9JVP - chains C and D of the 21 polymer chains in the assembly; structure by electron microscopy, 2.15 A resolution.

== Chain C (and D) ==
Molecule: ATP-dependent Clp protease ATP-binding subunit ClpC1
Organism: Mycobacterium tuberculosis H37Rv
Notes: chain D of this document is another copy of the same molecule, construct and numbering; everything in this record applies to it too
UniProt: P9WPC9 (CLPC1_MYCTU); residues 168-824 here = UniProt positions 168-824
Chain sequence (657 residues; row label = number of the first residue in the row):
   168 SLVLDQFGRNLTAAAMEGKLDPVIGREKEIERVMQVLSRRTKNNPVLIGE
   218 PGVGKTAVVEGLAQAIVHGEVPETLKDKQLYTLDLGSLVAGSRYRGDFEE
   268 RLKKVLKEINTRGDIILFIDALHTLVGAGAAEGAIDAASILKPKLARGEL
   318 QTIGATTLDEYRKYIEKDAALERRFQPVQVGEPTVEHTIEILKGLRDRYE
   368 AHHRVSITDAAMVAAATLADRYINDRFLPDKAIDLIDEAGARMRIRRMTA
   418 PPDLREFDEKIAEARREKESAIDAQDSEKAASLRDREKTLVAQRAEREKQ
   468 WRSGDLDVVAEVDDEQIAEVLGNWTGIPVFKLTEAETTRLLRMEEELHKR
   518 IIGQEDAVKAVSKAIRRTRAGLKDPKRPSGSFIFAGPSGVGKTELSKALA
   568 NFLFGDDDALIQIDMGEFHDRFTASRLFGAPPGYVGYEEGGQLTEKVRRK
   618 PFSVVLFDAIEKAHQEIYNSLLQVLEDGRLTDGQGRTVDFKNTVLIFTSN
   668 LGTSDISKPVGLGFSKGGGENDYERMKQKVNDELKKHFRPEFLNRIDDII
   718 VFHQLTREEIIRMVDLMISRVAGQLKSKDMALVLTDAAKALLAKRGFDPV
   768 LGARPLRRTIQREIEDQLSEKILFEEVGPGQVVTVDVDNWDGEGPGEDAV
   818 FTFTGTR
Unresolved in the structure: 415-476 (chain D: 416-476, 669-678, 684-692, 804-815, 822-824)
Differences from the reference sequence: engineered mutation Ala288 (Glu in P9WPC9), Ser444 (Phe in P9WPC9), Ala626 (Glu in P9WPC9)
Bound ions: Mg2+: Thr223 (together with ATP)
Small-molecule neighbours:
  - ATP (adenosine-5'-triphosphate), molecule 1: Asp188, Pro189, Val190, Ile191, Arg193, Glu217, Pro218, Gly219, Val220, Gly221, Lys222, Thr223, Ala224, Thr324, His354, Ile358, Leu362, Tyr366, Pro396, Asp397, Ile400
  - ATP, molecule 2: Thr208, Arg314, Ala337, Arg340, Arg341
  - ATP, molecule 3: Arg517, Ile518, Ile519, Gln521, Pro554, Ser555, Gly556, Val557, Gly558, Lys559, Thr560, Glu561, Asp625, Asn667, Leu722, Met730, Leu733, Met734, Ala770, Arg771, Arg774
  - ATP, molecule 4: Glu643, Glu708, Arg712
Curated features (UniProtKB/Swiss-Prot):
  - binding site (ATP): Gly216 to Thr223, Gly553 to Thr560

== How chain C and chain D interact ==
Contacting residue pairs (191; chain C residue first):
  Asp188(C) - Arg207(D)  salt bridge
  Pro218(C) - Ala336(D)
  Pro218(C) - Ala337(D)  hydrophobic
  Pro218(C) - Arg340(D)
  Gly219(C) - Arg340(D)
  Thr223(C) - Arg314(D)
  Glu227(C) - Arg314(D)  salt bridge
  Asp251(C) - Lys270(D)  salt bridge
  Leu252(C) - Ile302(D)
  Gly253(C) - Glu266(D)
  Gly253(C) - Lys270(D)
  Gly253(C) - Ile302(D)
  Ser254(C) - Lys270(D)
  Val256(C) - Gly263(D)
  Val256(C) - Glu266(D)
  Val256(C) - Ile302(D)  hydrophobic
  Ala257(C) - Gly263(D)
  Ala257(C) - Glu266(D)
  Ala257(C) - Glu267(D)
  Gly258(C) - Gly263(D)
  Gly258(C) - Glu267(D)
  Ser259(C) - Arg262(D)  hydrogen bond (side chain-backbone)
  Ser259(C) - Gly263(D)
  Ser259(C) - Asp264(D)
  Arg260(C) - Tyr261(D)
  Arg260(C) - Arg262(D)
  Tyr261(C) - Arg262(D)  hydrogen bond (backbone-side chain)
  Arg262(C) - Arg262(D)
  Gly263(C) - Arg262(D)
  Asp264(C) - Arg262(D)
  Phe265(C) - Arg262(D)
  Glu266(C) - Arg262(D)  salt bridge
  Thr291(C) - Ile302(D)
  Thr291(C) - Ser306(D)
  Gly294(C) - Gly300(D)
  Gly294(C) - Ala301(D)
  Ala295(C) - Gly300(D)
  Ala295(C) - Ile302(D)  hydrophobic
  Gly296(C) - Arg262(D)
  Gly296(C) - Glu299(D)
  Gly296(C) - Gly300(D)  hydrogen bond (backbone-backbone)
  Ala297(C) - Glu299(D)
  Ala297(C) - Gly300(D)
  Ala298(C) - Glu299(D)  hydrogen bond (backbone-side chain)
  Thr324(C) - Ala337(D)
  Glu327(C) - Lys309(D)  salt bridge
  Glu327(C) - Asp335(D)
  Glu327(C) - Ala337(D)
  Lys330(C) - Lys334(D)
  Arg365(C) - Arg207(D)  hydrogen bond (backbone-side chain)
  Tyr366(C) - Arg207(D)
  Tyr366(C) - Thr208(D)  hydrogen bond
  His369(C) - Ser205(D)
  His369(C) - Arg206(D)
  His369(C) - Arg207(D)
  His370(C) - Ser205(D)
  His370(C) - Arg206(D)
  His370(C) - Arg207(D)
  Asp392(C) - Glu339(D)
  Arg393(C) - Lys209(D)
  Arg393(C) - Glu339(D)  hydrogen bond (side chain-backbone)
  Arg393(C) - Arg340(D)
  Arg393(C) - Phe342(D)  hydrogen bond (side chain-backbone)
  Arg393(C) - Gln343(D)  hydrogen bond
  Arg393(C) - Pro344(D)
  Asp397(C) - Lys209(D)  salt bridge
  Asp397(C) - Arg340(D)  salt bridge
  Asp401(C) - Arg206(D)  salt bridge
  Asp401(C) - Lys209(D)  salt bridge
  Asp401(C) - Gln343(D)
  Asp404(C) - Arg206(D)  salt bridge
  Asp404(C) - Arg207(D)  hydrogen bond (side chain-backbone)
  Asp404(C) - Thr208(D)  hydrogen bond (side chain-backbone)
  Glu405(C) - Arg199(D)  salt bridge
  Glu405(C) - Gln202(D)
  Glu405(C) - Val203(D)
  Ala408(C) - Gln202(D)
  Ala408(C) - Ser205(D)
  Ala408(C) - Arg206(D)
  Arg409(C) - Gln202(D)
  Arg411(C) - Met201(D)
  Arg411(C) - Ser205(D)  hydrogen bond
  Arg411(C) - Pro239(D)
  Arg411(C) - Thr241(D)
  Arg411(C) - Leu242(D)
  Ile412(C) - Gln202(D)
  Asn490(C) - Arg199(D)  hydrogen bond (backbone-side chain)
  Trp491(C) - Arg199(D)
  Trp491(C) - Gln343(D)
  Trp491(C) - Pro344(D)
  Ser555(C) - Glu708(D)
  Ser555(C) - Asn711(D)  hydrogen bond (backbone-side chain)
  Lys564(C) - Asp644(D)  salt bridge
  Asp575(C) - Lys543(D)  salt bridge
  Gln579(C) - Asp644(D)  hydrogen bond
  Asp581(C) - Gln640(D)
  Gly583(C) - Asn636(D)
  Gly583(C) - Ser637(D)
  Glu584(C) - Phe595(D)
  Glu584(C) - Ser637(D)
  Glu584(C) - Leu647(D)
  Glu584(C) - Thr648(D)
  His586(C) - Arg588(D)
  His586(C) - Ala591(D)
  His586(C) - Glu633(D)  salt bridge
  His586(C) - Ser637(D)
  Asp587(C) - Arg588(D)
  Phe589(C) - Pro598(D)
  Phe589(C) - Tyr601(D)  hydrogen bond (backbone-side chain)
  Thr590(C) - Pro598(D)
  Ser592(C) - Pro598(D)
  Ser592(C) - Pro599(D)  hydrogen bond (side chain-backbone)
  Ser592(C) - Tyr601(D)
  Arg593(C) - Phe595(D)
  Arg593(C) - Pro598(D)
  Arg593(C) - Pro599(D)
  Arg593(C) - Thr648(D)  hydrogen bond (side chain-backbone)
  Arg593(C) - Asp649(D)  hydrogen bond (side chain-backbone)
  Arg593(C) - Gly650(D)
  Ala597(C) - Pro599(D)
  Ala597(C) - Gly600(D)
  Tyr601(C) - Gly600(D)
  Val602(C) - Pro599(D)
  Val602(C) - Gly600(D)  hydrogen bond (backbone-backbone)
  Val602(C) - Tyr601(D)
  Val602(C) - Tyr604(D)  hydrophobic
  Gly603(C) - Pro599(D)
  Gly603(C) - Tyr604(D)
  Glu606(C) - Tyr604(D)  hydrogen bond
  Gln609(C) - Tyr604(D)  hydrogen bond
  Gln609(C) - Gly650(D)  hydrogen bond (side chain-backbone)
  Gln609(C) - Gln651(D)  hydrogen bond (side chain-backbone)
  Gln609(C) - Gly652(D)
  Glu612(C) - Arg329(D)
  Arg615(C) - Leu325(D)
  Arg615(C) - Arg329(D)
  Arg615(C) - Glu333(D)  salt bridge
  Arg616(C) - Leu325(D)
  Arg616(C) - Arg329(D)
  Asp625(C) - Gln640(D)
  Ala626(C) - Gln640(D)
  Lys629(C) - Asn636(D)  hydrogen bond
  Lys629(C) - Leu639(D)
  Lys629(C) - Arg706(D)
  Lys629(C) - Glu708(D)  salt bridge
  Gln651(C) - Lys334(D)
  Arg653(C) - Glu333(D)
  Asn667(C) - Glu708(D)
  Arg737(C) - Leu539(D)  hydrogen bond (side chain-backbone)
  Arg737(C) - Lys540(D)
  Arg737(C) - Asp541(D)  salt bridge
  Gln741(C) - Gly538(D)
  Gln741(C) - Leu539(D)
  Gln741(C) - Lys540(D)  hydrogen bond (side chain-backbone)
  Gln741(C) - Pro542(D)
  Leu742(C) - Leu539(D)  hydrophobic
  Lys745(C) - Ala537(D)  hydrogen bond (side chain-backbone)
  Leu768(C) - Pro707(D)
  Leu768(C) - Asn711(D)
  Arg771(C) - Glu643(D)  salt bridge
  Arg771(C) - Asn711(D)
  Arg771(C) - Arg712(D)
  Pro772(C) - Asn711(D)
  Arg774(C) - Arg544(D)
  Arg774(C) - Glu643(D)  salt bridge
  Arg775(C) - Leu710(D)
  Arg775(C) - Asn711(D)
  Arg775(C) - Ile713(D)
  Arg775(C) - Asp714(D)
  Gln778(C) - Arg534(D)
  Gln778(C) - Asp714(D)
  Arg779(C) - Asp714(D)  hydrogen bond (side chain-backbone)
  Arg779(C) - Asp715(D)  salt bridge
  Glu782(C) - Arg534(D)
  Glu782(C) - Leu539(D)
  Asp783(C) - Lys530(D)
  Asp783(C) - Arg534(D)  salt bridge
  Gln784(C) - Lys530(D)
  Leu785(C) - Leu539(D)  hydrophobic
  Ser786(C) - Arg533(D)
  Ser786(C) - Arg534(D)
  Ser786(C) - Ala537(D)
  Ser786(C) - Leu539(D)
  Glu787(C) - Lys530(D)  salt bridge
  Glu787(C) - Arg533(D)  salt bridge
  Ile789(C) - Leu539(D)  hydrophobic
  Leu790(C) - Thr504(D)
  Leu790(C) - Leu507(D)  hydrophobic
  Leu790(C) - Leu508(D)
  Leu790(C) - Ala537(D)  hydrophobic
  Phe791(C) - Leu508(D)  hydrophobic
Interface residues without a listed pair, chain C (103 interface residues in all): Ala224, Asp287, His290, Asp326, Ile400, Gly556, Gly596, Glu605, Glu628, Val738
Interface residues without a listed pair, chain D (94 interface residues in all): Glu198, Glu240, Ile307, Pro310, Asp326, Tyr328, Lys330, Leu499, Phe589, Ile634, Arg646, Ile716

== In short ==
Chain C and chain D form an interface of 103 and 94 residues respectively; the contacts include 29 hydrogen
bonds and 23 salt bridges. Polar pairs include Asp188(C)-Arg207(D), Glu227(C)-Arg314(D) and
Asp251(C)-Lys270(D). Ligands of chain C: 4 copies of ATP.
Chain C and chain D are both ATP-dependent Clp protease ATP-binding subunit ClpC1 (Mycobacterium tuberculosis
H37Rv); the structure, CryoEM structure of M. tuberculosis ClpC1P1P2 complex bound to bortezomib, conformation
3, was determined by electron microscopy.
